Entry 3M5I (X-ray diffraction, 3.00 A resolution); this record covers chains A and E of the 6 polymer chains in the assembly.

== Chain A (and E) ==
Protein: Hemagglutinin
Source organism: Influenza A virus
Notes: fragment: Hemagglutinin HA1; chain E of this document is another copy of the same molecule, construct and numbering; everything in this record applies to it too
UniProtKB: B7NY59 (B7NY59_9INFA); the construct lacks a stretch of the UniProt sequence and is renumbered around it, so the offset changes along the chain: 10-142 = UniProt 14-146; 144-158 = UniProt 147-161; 159-220 = UniProt 164-225; 229-261 = UniProt 226-258; 2 more segments
Amino-acid sequence (317 residues; numbered 7 to 330 plus 3 insertion-coded residues; 10 numbers in that range are skipped by the numbering (no residue carries them; nothing is unmodelled there); the number before each row is that of its first residue; a row labelled like 158A-158B holds insertion residues (158A, then the next letters in order)):
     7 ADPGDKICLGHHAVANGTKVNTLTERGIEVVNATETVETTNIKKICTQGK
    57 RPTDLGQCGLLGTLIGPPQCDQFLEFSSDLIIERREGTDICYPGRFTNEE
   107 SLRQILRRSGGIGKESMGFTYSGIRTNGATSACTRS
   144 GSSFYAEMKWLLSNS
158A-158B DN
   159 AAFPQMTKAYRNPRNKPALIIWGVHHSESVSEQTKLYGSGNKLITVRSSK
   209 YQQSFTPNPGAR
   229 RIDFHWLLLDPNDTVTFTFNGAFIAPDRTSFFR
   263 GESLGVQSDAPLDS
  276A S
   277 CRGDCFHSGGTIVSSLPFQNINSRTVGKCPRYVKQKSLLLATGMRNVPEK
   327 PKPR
Not modelled in the structure: 7-9, 326-330
Sequence notes: expression tag (7-9)
Disulfides: Cys-52/Cys-277, Cys-64/Cys-76, Cys-97/Cys-139, Cys-281/Cys-305
Covalently attached groups: N-acetylglucosamine (NAG) linked to Asn-38

== How chain A and chain E interact ==
Contacting residue pairs (14; chain A residue first):
  Pro-99(A) with Gln-210(E)
  Arg-101(A) with Gln-210(E), hydrogen bond (side chain-backbone); Gln-211(E)
  Glu-186(A) with Arg-205(E), salt bridge
  Asn-216(A) with Gln-211(E); Ser-212(E), hydrogen bond (side chain-backbone)
  Pro-217(A) with Leu-201(E)
  Gly-218(A) with Leu-201(E); Thr-203(E); Ser-212(E)
  Ala-219(A) with Arg-205(E); Ser-212(E), hydrogen bond (backbone-side chain)
  Arg-220(A) with Gln-210(E), hydrogen bond (backbone-side chain)
  Arg-229(A) with Gln-210(E)
Other interface residues (no listed pair), chain A (10 interface residues in all): Val-188
Other interface residues (no listed pair), chain E (8 interface residues in all): Asn-199, Tyr-209

== Summary ==
10 residues of chain A and 8 residues of chain E are in contact, with 4 hydrogen bonds and 1 salt bridge.
Polar contacts include Glu-186(A)/Arg-205(E), Arg-101(A)/Gln-210(E) and Asn-216(A)/Ser-212(E).
N-acetylglucosamine is covalently linked to Asn-38(A).
Both chains are Hemagglutinin (Influenza A virus). Entry 3M5I (Crystal structure of a H7 influenza virus
hemagglutinin complexed with 6SLN) was determined by X-ray diffraction, deposited together with 3M5G, 3M5H and
3M5J.
